PDB entry 6R5Y | X-ray diffraction, 2.15 A resolution | chains A and B

Chain A (and B):
Name: WD-40 repeat protein
Source organism: Nostoc punctiforme
Notes: chain B of this document is another copy of the same molecule, construct and numbering; everything in this record applies to it too
UniProtKB: B2J0I0 (B2J0I0_NOSP7); residues 3-166 here correspond to UniProt positions 670-833 (UniProt number = residue number + 667)
Amino-acid sequence (168 residues; numbered -1 to 166; the number before each row is that of its first residue; numbers below 1 keep their minus sign (Gly-1 is residue -1)):
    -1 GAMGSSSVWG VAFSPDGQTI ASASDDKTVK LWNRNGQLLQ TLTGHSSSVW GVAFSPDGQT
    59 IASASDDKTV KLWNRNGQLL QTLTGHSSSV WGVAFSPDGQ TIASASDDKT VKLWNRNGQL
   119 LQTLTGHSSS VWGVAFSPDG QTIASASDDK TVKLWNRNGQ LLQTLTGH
Disordered / not traced: -1 (chain B: -1 to 4)
Construct notes: expression tag (-1 to 2); conflict Trp48 (Arg715 in B2J0I0)
Bound ions: Zn2+ site 1: Asp23 (shared with 1 residue of chain E; 1 residue of chain F); Zn2+ site 2: His166 (shared with 1 residue of chain C; 1 residue of chain D)

Chain A / chain B interface:
Pairs across the interface (55):
  Met1(A) with Phe11(B)
  Val6(A) with Trp7(B), hydrophobic; Trp130(B)
  Trp7(A) with Trp7(B); Trp130(B); Gly131(B); Ala144(B)
  Gly8(A) with Trp130(B); Ala144(B); Val150(B)
  Val9(A) with Ala142(B), hydrophobic; Val150(B), hydrophobic
  Phe11(A) with Ala133(B); Phe134(B); Ser135(B); Ala142(B), hydrophobic
  Ser12(A) with Pro136(B)
  Pro13(A) with Pro136(B)
  Ile18(A) with Leu152(B), hydrophobic; Leu163(B), hydrophobic
  Ser20(A) with Leu163(B)
  Ser22(A) with Gly165(B); His166(B), hydrogen bond (side chain-backbone)
  Asp23(A) with Gly165(B), hydrogen bond (backbone-backbone)
  Lys28(A) with His166(B), hydrogen bond (side chain-backbone)
  Trp30(A) with Leu163(B), hydrophobic
  Arg32(A) with Thr140(B), hydrogen bond; Leu160(B); Gln161(B)
  Asn33(A) with Gln161(B), hydrogen bond (backbone-side chain)
  Gly34(A) with Gln161(B)
  Trp130(A) with Ser5(B); Val6(B); Trp7(B)
  Gly131(A) with Trp7(B)
  Val132(A) with Trp7(B)
  Ala133(A) with Trp7(B), hydrophobic
  Phe134(A) with Phe11(B)
  Ser135(A) with Phe11(B); Gly15(B)
  Pro136(A) with Phe11(B); Ser12(B); Pro13(B); Gly15(B)
  Asp137(A) with Arg32(B)
  Ala142(A) with Trp7(B)
  Ala144(A) with Trp7(B), hydrophobic
  Val150(A) with Val9(B), hydrophobic
  Leu152(A) with Ile18(B), hydrophobic; Arg32(B)
  Leu160(A) with Arg32(B)
  Gln161(A) with Gly34(B), hydrogen bond (side chain-backbone)
  Leu163(A) with Trp30(B)
  Thr164(A) with Ala21(B); Asp23(B)
Interface residues without a listed pair, chain A (39 interface residues in all): Asp14, Gly15, Ala21, Asp24, Thr140, Ser143
Interface residues without a listed pair, chain B (40 interface residues in all): Asp14, Gln16, Ser20, Ser22, Asn31, Asn33, Val132, Gln139, Ile141, Ser143

Overview:
39 residues of chain A face 40 of chain B across their interface, with 6 hydrogen bonds. Polar contacts
include Ser22(A)-His166(B), Lys28(A)-His166(B) and Arg32(A)-Thr140(B).
Chain A and chain B are both WD-40 repeat protein (Nostoc punctiforme); the structure, 8-bladed beta-propeller
formed by two 4-bladed fragments, was determined by X-ray diffraction (same publication as 6R5X, 6R5Z and
6R60).
